8J75 - chain A; structure by electron microscopy, 3.60 A resolution.

Chain A:
Molecule: High affinity choline transporter 1
Source organism: Homo sapiens
UniProtKB: Q9GZV3 (SC5A7_HUMAN); residue numbers follow UniProt; this construct covers 1-580
Sequence (580 residues; row label = number of the first residue in the row):
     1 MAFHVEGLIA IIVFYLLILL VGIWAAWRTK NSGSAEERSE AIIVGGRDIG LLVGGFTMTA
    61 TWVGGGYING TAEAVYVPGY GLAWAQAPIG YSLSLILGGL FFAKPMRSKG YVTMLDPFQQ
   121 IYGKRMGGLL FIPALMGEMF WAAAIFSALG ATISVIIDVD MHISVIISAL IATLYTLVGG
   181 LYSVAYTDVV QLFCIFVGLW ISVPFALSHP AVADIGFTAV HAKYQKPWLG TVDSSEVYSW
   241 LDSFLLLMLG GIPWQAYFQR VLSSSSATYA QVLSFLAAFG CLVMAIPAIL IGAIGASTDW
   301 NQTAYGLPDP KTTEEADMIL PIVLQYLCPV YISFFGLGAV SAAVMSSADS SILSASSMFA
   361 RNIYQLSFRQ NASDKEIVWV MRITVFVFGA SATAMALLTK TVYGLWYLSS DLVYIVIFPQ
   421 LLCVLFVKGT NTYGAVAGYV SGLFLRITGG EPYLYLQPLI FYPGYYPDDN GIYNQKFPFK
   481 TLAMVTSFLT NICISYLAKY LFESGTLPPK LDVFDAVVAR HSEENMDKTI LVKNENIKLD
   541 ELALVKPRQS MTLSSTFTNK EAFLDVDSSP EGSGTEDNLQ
Unresolved in the structure: 1-2, 518-580
Swiss-Prot annotation at these positions:
  - motif: Asp527 to Val532 (Dileucine-like motif)
  - glycosylation: Asn301 (N-linked (GlcNAc...) asparagine)
Covalent attachments: N-acetylglucosamine (NAG) linked to Asn301
Residues lining bound ligands: HC6 ((2S,2'S)-2,2'-biphenyl-4,4'-diylbis(2-hydroxy-4,4-dimethylmorpholin-4-ium)): Trp62, Tyr80, Tyr91, Trp141, Leu247, Gly251, Trp254, Trp406, Tyr407, Ser410, Tyr453

Overview:
Ligands of chain A: compound HC6. N-acetylglucosamine is covalently linked to Asn301.
Chain A is High affinity choline transporter 1 (Homo sapiens); the structure, Human high-affinity choline
transporter CHT1 in the HC-3-bound outward-facing open conformation, monomeric state, was determined by
electron microscopy together with 8J76, 8J77 and 8J74 from the same study.
